Entry 9B7W (electron microscopy, 3.36 A resolution); this record covers chains C and L of the 8 polymer chains in the assembly.

== Chain C ==
Protein: Capsid protein VP1
From: Adeno-associated virus
UniProt: Q6JC40 (Q6JC40_9VIRU); numbering as in UniProt (aligned over 1-736)
Sequence (736 residues; row label = number of the first residue in the row):
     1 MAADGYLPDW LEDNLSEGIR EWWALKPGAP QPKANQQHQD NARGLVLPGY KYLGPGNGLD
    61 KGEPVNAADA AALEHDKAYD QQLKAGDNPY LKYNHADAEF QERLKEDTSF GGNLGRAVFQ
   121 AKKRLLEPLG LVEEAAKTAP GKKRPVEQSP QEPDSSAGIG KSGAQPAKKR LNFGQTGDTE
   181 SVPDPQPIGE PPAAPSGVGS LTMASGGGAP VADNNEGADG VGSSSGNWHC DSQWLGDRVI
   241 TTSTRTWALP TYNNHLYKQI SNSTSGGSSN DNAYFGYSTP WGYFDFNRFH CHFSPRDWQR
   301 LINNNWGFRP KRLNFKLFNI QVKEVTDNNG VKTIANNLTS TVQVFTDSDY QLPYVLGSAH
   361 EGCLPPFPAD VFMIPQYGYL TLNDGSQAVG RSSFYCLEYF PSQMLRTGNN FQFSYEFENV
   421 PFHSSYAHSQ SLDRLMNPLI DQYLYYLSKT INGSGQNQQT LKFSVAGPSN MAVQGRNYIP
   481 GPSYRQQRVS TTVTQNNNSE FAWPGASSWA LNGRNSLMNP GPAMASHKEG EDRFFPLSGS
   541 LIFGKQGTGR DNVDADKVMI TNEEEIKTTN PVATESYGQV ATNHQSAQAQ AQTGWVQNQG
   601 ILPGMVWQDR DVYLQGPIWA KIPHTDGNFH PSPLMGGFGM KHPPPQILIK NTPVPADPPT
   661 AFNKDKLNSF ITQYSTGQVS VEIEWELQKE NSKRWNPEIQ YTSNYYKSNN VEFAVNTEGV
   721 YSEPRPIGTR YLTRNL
Disordered / not traced: 1-223, 654-671

== Chain L ==
Protein: Fab3-6 light chain
From: Homo sapiens
Sequence (108 residues; each row starts with the number of its first residue):
    23 ALTQPASVSG SPGQSITISC TGTSSDIGGY NYVSWYQQHP GKAPELLIFD VSNRPSGVSN
    83 RFSGSKSGNT ASLTISGLQA EDEADYHCCS YTRTSTVIFG GGTKLTVL
Disulfides: Cys42-Cys110

== Chain C / chain L interface ==
Residue-residue contacts - 14 pairs, chain C then chain L:
  Thr492(C) - Thr116(L)
  Thr492(C) - Ser117(L)  hydrogen bond
  Val493(C) - Arg115(L)
  Thr494(C) - Arg115(L)
  Thr494(C) - Thr116(L)
  Arg533(C) - Ser117(L)
  Tyr706(C) - Phe71(L)  hydrophobic
  Tyr706(C) - Asn75(L)
  Tyr706(C) - Arg76(L)
  Lys707(C) - Asn75(L)
  Lys707(C) - Arg76(L)  hydrogen bond (backbone-backbone)
  Lys707(C) - Ser78(L)  hydrogen bond (side chain-backbone)
  Ser708(C) - Asn75(L)
  Asn709(C) - Ser74(L)
Also at the interface, not in a pair above, chain C (10 interface residues in all): Asp556, Lys557
Also at the interface, not in a pair above, chain L (12 interface residues in all): Gly51, Tyr52, Asn53, Tyr54
The authors on this interface:
  - epitope / paratope residues, chain C: Tyr706(C)

== In short ==
Chain C and chain L form an interface of 10 and 12 residues respectively; the contacts include 3 hydrogen
bonds. Among the polar pairs are Thr492(C)-Ser117(L), Lys707(C)-Ser78(L) and Lys707(C)-Arg76(L). The paper
reports the epitope/paratope residue Tyr706(C).
Here chain C is Capsid protein VP1 (Adeno-associated virus) and chain L is Fab3-6 light chain (Homo sapiens).
Entry 9B7W (Fab3-6 in complex with the capsid of Adeno-associated virus type 9) was determined by electron
microscopy together with 9B6N, 9B6O, 9B6Q, 9B6R, 9B6S, 9B6T and 9 further entries from the same study.
